PDB entry 8TVP | electron microscopy, 3.70 A resolution | chains A and I of the 16 polymer chains in the assembly

# Chain A
Name: DNA-directed RNA polymerase II subunit RPB1
From: Saccharomyces cerevisiae
Notes: EC 2.7.7.6
UniProtKB: P04050 (RPB1_YEAST); residues 1-1733 here = UniProt positions 1-1733
Amino-acid sequence (1733 residues; numbered 1 to 1733; the number before each row is that of its first residue):
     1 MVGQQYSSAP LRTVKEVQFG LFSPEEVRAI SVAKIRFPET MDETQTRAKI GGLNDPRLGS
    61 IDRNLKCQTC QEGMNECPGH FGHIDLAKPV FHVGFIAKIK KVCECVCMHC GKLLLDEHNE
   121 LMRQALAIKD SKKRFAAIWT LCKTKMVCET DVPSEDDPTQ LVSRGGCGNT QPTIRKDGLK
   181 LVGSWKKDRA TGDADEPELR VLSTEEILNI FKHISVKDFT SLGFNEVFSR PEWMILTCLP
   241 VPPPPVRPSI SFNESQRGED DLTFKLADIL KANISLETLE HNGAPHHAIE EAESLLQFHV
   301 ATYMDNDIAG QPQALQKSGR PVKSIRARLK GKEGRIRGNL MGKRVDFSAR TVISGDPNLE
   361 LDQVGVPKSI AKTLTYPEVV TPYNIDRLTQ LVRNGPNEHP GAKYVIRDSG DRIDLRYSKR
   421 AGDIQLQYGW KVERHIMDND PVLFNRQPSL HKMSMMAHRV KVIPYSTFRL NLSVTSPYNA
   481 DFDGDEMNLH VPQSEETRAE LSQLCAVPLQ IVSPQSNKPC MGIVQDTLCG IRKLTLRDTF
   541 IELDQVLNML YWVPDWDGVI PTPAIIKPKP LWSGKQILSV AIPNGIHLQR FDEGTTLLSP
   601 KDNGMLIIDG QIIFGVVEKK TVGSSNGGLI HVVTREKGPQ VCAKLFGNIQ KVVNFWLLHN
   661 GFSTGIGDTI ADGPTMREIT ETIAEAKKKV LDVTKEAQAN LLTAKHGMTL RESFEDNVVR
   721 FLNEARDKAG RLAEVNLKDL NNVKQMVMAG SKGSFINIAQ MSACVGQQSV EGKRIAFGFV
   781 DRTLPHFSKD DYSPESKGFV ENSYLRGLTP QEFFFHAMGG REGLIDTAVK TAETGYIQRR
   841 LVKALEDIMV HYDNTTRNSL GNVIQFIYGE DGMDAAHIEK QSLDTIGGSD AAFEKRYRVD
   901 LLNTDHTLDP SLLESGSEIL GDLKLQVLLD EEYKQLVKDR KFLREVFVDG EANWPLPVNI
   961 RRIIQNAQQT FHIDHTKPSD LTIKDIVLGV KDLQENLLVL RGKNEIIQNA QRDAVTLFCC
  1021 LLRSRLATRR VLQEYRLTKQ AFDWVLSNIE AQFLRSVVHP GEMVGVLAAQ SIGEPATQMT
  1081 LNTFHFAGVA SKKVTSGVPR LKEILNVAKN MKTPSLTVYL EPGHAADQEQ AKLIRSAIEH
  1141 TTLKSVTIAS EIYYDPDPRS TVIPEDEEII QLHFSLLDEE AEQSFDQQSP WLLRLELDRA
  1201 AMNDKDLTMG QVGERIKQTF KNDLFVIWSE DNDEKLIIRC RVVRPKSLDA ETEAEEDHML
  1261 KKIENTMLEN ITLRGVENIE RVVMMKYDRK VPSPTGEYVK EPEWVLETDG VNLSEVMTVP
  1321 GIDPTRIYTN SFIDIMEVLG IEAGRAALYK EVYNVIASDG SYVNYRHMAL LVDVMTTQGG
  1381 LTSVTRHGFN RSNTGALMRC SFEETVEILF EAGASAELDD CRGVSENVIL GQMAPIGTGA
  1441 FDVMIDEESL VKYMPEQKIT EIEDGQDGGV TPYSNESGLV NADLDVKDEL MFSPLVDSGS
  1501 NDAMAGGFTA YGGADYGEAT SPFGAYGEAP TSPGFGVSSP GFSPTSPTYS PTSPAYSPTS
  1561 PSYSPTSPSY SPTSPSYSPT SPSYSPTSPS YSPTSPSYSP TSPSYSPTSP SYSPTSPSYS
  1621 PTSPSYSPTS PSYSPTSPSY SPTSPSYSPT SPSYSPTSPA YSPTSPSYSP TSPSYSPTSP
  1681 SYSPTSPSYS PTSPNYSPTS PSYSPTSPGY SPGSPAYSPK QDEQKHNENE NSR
Unresolved in the structure: 1-7, 42-44, 188-198, 1079-1096, 1158-1187, 1221-1224, 1243-1256, 1455-1733
Curated features (UniProtKB/Swiss-Prot):
  - region: Pro248 to Asp260 (Lid loop), Asn306 to Lys323 (Rudder loop), Pro810 to Glu822 (Bridging helix)
  - binding site (Zn(2+)): Cys67, Cys70, Cys77, His80, Cys107, Cys110, Cys148, Cys167
  - binding site (Mg(2+)): Asp481, Asp483, Asp485
  - modified residue: Thr1471 (Phosphothreonine)
  - cross-link (Glycyl lysine isopeptide (Lys-Gly)): Lys695 (interchain with G-Cter in ubiquitin), Lys1246 (interchain with G-Cter in ubiquitin), Lys1350 (interchain with G-Cter in ubiquitin)
  - natural variant: Ser1653 to Pro1659 (deletion: In strain: A364A)
  - mutagenesis: Lys1246 (K1246R: Impairs ubiquitination during transcription stress)

# Chain I
Name: DNA-directed RNA polymerase II subunit RPB9
From: Saccharomyces cerevisiae
UniProtKB: A0A7I9EWC2 (A0A7I9EWC2_YEASX); numbering as in UniProt (aligned over 1-122)
Amino-acid sequence (122 residues; each row starts with the number of its first residue):
     1 MTTFRFCRDC NNMLYPREDK ENNRLLFECR TCSYVEEAGS PLVYRHELIT NIGETAGVVQ
    61 DIGSDPTLPR SDRECPKCHS RENVFFQSQQ RRKDTSMVLF FVCLSCSHIF TSDQKNKRTQ
   121 FS
Unresolved in the structure: 1-5

# How chain A and chain I interact
Contacting residue pairs - 63 pairs, chain A then chain I:
  Lys695(A) - Ser122(I)  hydrogen bond (side chain-backbone)
  Ala697(A) - Met97(I)
  Gln698(A) - Met97(I)
  Gln698(A) - Val98(I)
  Gln698(A) - Leu99(I)
  Gln698(A) - Ser112(I)  hydrogen bond (backbone-side chain)
  Ala699(A) - Ser112(I)
  Ala699(A) - Asp113(I)
  Ala699(A) - Gln114(I)  hydrogen bond (backbone-backbone)
  Asn700(A) - Ser96(I)  hydrogen bond
  Asn700(A) - Val98(I)
  Asn700(A) - Asp113(I)  hydrogen bond
  Leu701(A) - Gln114(I)
  Thr709(A) - Lys93(I)  hydrogen bond
  Thr709(A) - Asp94(I)
  Arg711(A) - Gln87(I)
  Arg711(A) - Lys93(I)
  Arg711(A) - Thr95(I)  hydrogen bond
  Arg711(A) - Met97(I)
  Arg782(A) - Thr67(I)
  Ser788(A) - Thr67(I)
  Ser788(A) - Pro69(I)
  Lys789(A) - Thr67(I)  hydrogen bond (backbone-backbone)
  Lys789(A) - Leu68(I)
  Lys789(A) - Pro69(I)
  Asp790(A) - Phe86(I)
  Asp790(A) - Gln87(I)  hydrogen bond (side chain-backbone)
  Val1146(A) - Ile49(I)
  Thr1147(A) - Leu48(I)
  Thr1147(A) - Ile49(I)
  Ile1148(A) - Leu48(I)  hydrogen bond (backbone-backbone)
  Ile1148(A) - Ile49(I)  hydrogen bond (backbone-backbone)
  Ala1149(A) - Glu47(I)
  Ala1149(A) - Leu48(I)
  Ser1150(A) - Arg45(I)
  Ser1150(A) - His46(I)  hydrogen bond (backbone-backbone)
  Ser1150(A) - Glu47(I)
  Glu1151(A) - Leu42(I)
  Glu1151(A) - Tyr44(I)
  Glu1151(A) - Arg45(I)  salt bridge
  Glu1151(A) - Glu47(I)
  Ile1152(A) - Pro41(I)
  Ile1152(A) - Leu42(I)
  Ile1152(A) - Val43(I)  hydrogen bond (backbone-backbone)
  Ile1152(A) - Tyr44(I)  hydrogen bond (backbone-backbone)
  Tyr1153(A) - Pro41(I)
  Tyr1153(A) - Leu42(I)
  Tyr1154(A) - Glu18(I)  hydrogen bond
  Tyr1154(A) - Asn23(I)  hydrogen bond
  Tyr1154(A) - Arg24(I)
  Tyr1154(A) - Leu25(I)  hydrophobic
  Tyr1154(A) - Pro41(I)
  Pro1156(A) - Asn23(I)
  Pro1190(A) - Glu18(I)
  Pro1190(A) - Asn23(I)
  Trp1191(A) - Glu18(I)  hydrogen bond
  Trp1191(A) - Leu25(I)  hydrophobic
  Trp1191(A) - Val43(I)  hydrophobic
  Asp1198(A) - Ile49(I)
  Asp1257(A) - Tyr44(I)  hydrogen bond
  Leu1260(A) - Tyr44(I)  hydrophobic
  Glu1264(A) - His46(I)
  Leu1268(A) - Leu48(I)  hydrophobic
Also at the interface, not in a pair above, chain A (33 interface residues in all): Leu710, Phe714, Lys1144, Lys1261
Also at the interface, not in a pair above, chain I (31 interface residues in all): Asp65, Arg92

# In short
33 residues of chain A and 31 residues of chain I are in contact, with 18 hydrogen bonds and 1 salt bridge.
Polar pairs include Glu1151(A)-Arg45(I), Lys695(A)-Ser122(I) and Gln698(A)-Ser112(I). From UniProt: 8
Zn2+-binding residues, 3 Mg2+-binding residues and one mutagenesis site on chain A.
Here chain A is DNA-directed RNA polymerase II subunit RPB1 and chain I is DNA-directed RNA polymerase II
subunit RPB9, both from Saccharomyces cerevisiae. Entry 8TVP (Cryo-EM structure of CPD-stalled Pol II in
complex with Rad26 (open state)) was determined by electron microscopy (same publication as 8TUG, 8TVQ, 8TVS,
8TVV, 8TVW, 8TVX and 8TVY).
